PDB entry 8YBX | electron microscopy, 3.68 A resolution | chains B and I of the 10 polymer chains in the assembly

[Chain B]
Protein: Caspase-8 subunit p10
From: Homo sapiens
Reference sequence: Q14790 (CASP8_HUMAN); residue numbers follow UniProt; this construct covers 1-479
Amino-acid sequence (479 residues; row label = number of the first residue in the row):
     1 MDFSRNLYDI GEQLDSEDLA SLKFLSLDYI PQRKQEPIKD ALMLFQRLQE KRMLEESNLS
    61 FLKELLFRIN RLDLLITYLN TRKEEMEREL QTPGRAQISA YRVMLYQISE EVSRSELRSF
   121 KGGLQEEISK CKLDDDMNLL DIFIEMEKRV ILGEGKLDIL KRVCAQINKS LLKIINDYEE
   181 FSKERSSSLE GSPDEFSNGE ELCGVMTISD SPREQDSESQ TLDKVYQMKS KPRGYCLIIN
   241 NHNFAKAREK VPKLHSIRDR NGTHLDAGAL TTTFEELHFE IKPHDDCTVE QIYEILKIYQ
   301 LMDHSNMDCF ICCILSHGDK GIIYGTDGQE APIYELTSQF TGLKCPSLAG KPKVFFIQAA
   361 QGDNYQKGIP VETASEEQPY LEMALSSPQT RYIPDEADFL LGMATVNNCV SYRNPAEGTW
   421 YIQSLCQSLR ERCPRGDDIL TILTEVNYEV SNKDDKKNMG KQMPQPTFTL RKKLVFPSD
Disordered / not traced: 183-479
Sequence notes: engineered mutation Gly122 (Phe in Q14790), Gly123 (Leu in Q14790), Ala360 (Cys in Q14790), Ala374 (Asp in Q14790), Ala384 (Asp in Q14790)
Curated features (UniProtKB/Swiss-Prot):
  - active site: His317
  - site: Asp216, Ser217 (Cleavage)
  - modified residue: Ser188 (Phosphoserine), Ser211 (Phosphoserine), Lys224 (N6-acetyllysine), Tyr334 (Phosphotyrosine), Tyr380 (Phosphotyrosine), Ser387 (Phosphoserine), Arg413 (Microbial infection: ADP-riboxanated arginine)
  - natural variant: Arg248 (R248W: In CASP8D), Asp285 (D285H: Associated with protection against breast cancer)
  - mutagenesis: Asp73 (D73A: Abolishes binding to FLASH. Induces NF-kappa-B activation), Tyr380 (Y380E: Phosphomimetic mutant which does not affect interaction with PIK3R1 or DISC-mediated processing; Y380F: Abolishes phosphorylation at this site ...), Ser387 (S387A: Impaired CDK1-mediated phosphorylation and enhanced apoptosis), Arg413 (R413A: Abolished ADP-riboxanation by C.violaceum CopC)

[Chain I]
Protein: CASP8 and FADD-like apoptosis regulator subunit p43
From: Homo sapiens
Reference sequence: O15519 (CFLAR_HUMAN); residue numbers follow UniProt; this construct covers 1-181
Amino-acid sequence (181 residues; numbered 1 to 181; the number before each row is that of its first residue):
     1 MSAEVIHQVE EALDTDEKEM LLFLCRDVAI DVVPPNVRDL LDILRERGKL SVGDLAELLY
    61 RVRRFDLLKR ILKMDRKAVE THLLRNPHLV SDYRVLMAEI GEDLDKSDVS SLIFLMKDYM
   121 GRGKISKEKS FLDLVVELEK LNLVAPDQLD LLEKCLKNIH RIDLKTKIQK YKQSVQGAGT
   181 S
Disordered / not traced: 122-127, 177-181

[How chain B and chain I interact]
Residue-residue contacts (9; chain B residue first):
  Arg33(B) - Ser107(I)
  Glu50(B) - Arg161(I)  salt bridge
  Glu50(B) - Ile162(I)
  Glu50(B) - Asp163(I)  hydrogen bond (backbone-backbone)
  Lys51(B) - His160(I)  hydrogen bond
  Lys51(B) - Ile162(I)
  Arg52(B) - Ile162(I)
  Arg52(B) - Asp163(I)  salt bridge
  Arg52(B) - Thr166(I)
Also at the interface, not in a pair above, chain B (6 interface residues in all): Pro31, Lys34

[Summary]
Chain B and chain I each contribute 6 residues to their interface, with 2 hydrogen bonds and 2 salt bridges.
Polar contacts include Glu50(B)-Arg161(I), Arg52(B)-Asp163(I) and Lys51(B)-His160(I). UniProt lists
active-site residue His317(B) and 4 mutagenesis sites on chain B.
Chain B is Caspase-8 subunit p10 and chain I is CASP8 and FADD-like apoptosis regulator subunit p43, both from
Homo sapiens; the structure, Structure of the FADD/Caspase-8/cFLIP death effector domain assembly, was
determined by electron microscopy together with 8YD7 and 8YD8 from the same study.
